7UN1 - chains EC and FC of the 109 polymer chains in the assembly; structure by electron microscopy, 6.00 A resolution (low resolution: residue-level contacts below are approximate; hydrogen-bond / salt-bridge calls are withheld).

== Chain EC (and FC) ==
Molecule: Tubulin alpha-1A chain
From: Homo sapiens
Notes: chain FC of this document is another copy of the same molecule, construct and numbering; everything in this record applies to it too
UniProtKB: Q71U36 (TBA1A_HUMAN); residue numbers follow UniProt; this construct covers 1-451
Amino-acid sequence (451 residues; numbered 1 to 451; the number before each row is that of its first residue):
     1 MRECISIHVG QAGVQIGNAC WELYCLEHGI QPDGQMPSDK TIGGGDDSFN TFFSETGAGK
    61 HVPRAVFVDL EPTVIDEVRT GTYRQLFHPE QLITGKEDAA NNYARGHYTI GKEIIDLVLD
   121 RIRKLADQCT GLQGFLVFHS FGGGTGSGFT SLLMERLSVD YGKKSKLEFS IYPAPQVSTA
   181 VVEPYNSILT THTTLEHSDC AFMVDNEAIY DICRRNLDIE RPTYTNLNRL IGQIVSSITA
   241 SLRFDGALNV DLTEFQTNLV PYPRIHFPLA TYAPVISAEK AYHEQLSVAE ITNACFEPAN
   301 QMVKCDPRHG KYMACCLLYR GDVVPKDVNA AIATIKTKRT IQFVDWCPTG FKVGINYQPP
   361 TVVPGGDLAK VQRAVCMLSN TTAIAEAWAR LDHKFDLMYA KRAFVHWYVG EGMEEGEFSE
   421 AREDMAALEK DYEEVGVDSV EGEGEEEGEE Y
Unresolved in the structure: 38-47, 440-451 (chain FC: 38-46, 439-451)
Ligand contacts:
  - GDP (guanosine-5'-diphosphate): A247, L248, E254
  - GTP (guanosine-5'-triphosphate): G10, Q11, A12, Q15, D69, D98, A99, A100, N101, S140, G142, G143, G144, T145, G146, I171, T179, N206, Y224, L227, N228
Swiss-Prot annotation at these positions:
  - active site: E254
  - binding site (GTP): Q11, E71, S140, G144, T145, T179, N206, N228
  - binding site (Mg(2+)): E71
  - site: Y451 (Involved in polymerization)
  - modified residue: K40 (N6-acetyllysine), Y282 (3'-nitrotyrosine), S439 (Phosphoserine), E443 (5-glutamyl polyglutamate), E445 (5-glutamyl polyglutamate), Y451 (3'-nitrotyrosine)
  - natural variant: I188 (I188L: In LIS3), P263 (P263T: In LIS3), R264 (R264C: In LIS3), L286 (L286F: In LIS3), R402 (R402C: In LIS3; R402H: In LIS3; R402L: In LIS3), S419 (S419L: In LIS3)

== Chain EC / chain FC interface ==
Pairs across the interface - 14 pairs, chain EC then chain FC:
  T56(EC) - E284(FC)
  T56(EC) - Q285(FC)
  K60(EC) - Y282(FC)
  K60(EC) - H283(FC)
  F87(EC) - H283(FC)
  H88(EC) - H283(FC)
  H88(EC) - E284(FC)
  E90(EC) - K280(FC)
  D120(EC) - E297(FC)
  K124(EC) - E290(FC)
  K124(EC) - E297(FC)
  D127(EC) - N293(FC)
  Q128(EC) - Q285(FC)
  Q128(EC) - E290(FC)
Also at the interface, not in a pair above, chain EC (14 interface residues in all): G57, V62, R84, Q85, P89

== In short ==
Chain EC and chain FC form an interface of 14 and 8 residues respectively. Chain EC binds GTP and GDP. UniProt
lists active-site residue E254(EC), 8 GTP-binding residues and Mg2+-binding residue E71(EC) on chain EC.
Chain EC and chain FC are both Tubulin alpha-1A chain (Homo sapiens); the structure, 8-nm repeat of the human
sperm tip singlet microtubule, was determined by electron microscopy, deposited together with 7UNG.
